Entry 7QZE (X-ray diffraction, 1.90 A resolution); this record covers chains A and D of the 6 polymer chains in the assembly.

Chain A (and D):
Protein: Dyp-type peroxidase family
From: Streptomyces lividans
Notes: chain D of this document is another copy of the same molecule, construct and numbering; everything in this record applies to it too
UniProtKB: A0A7U8UU09 (A0A7U8UU09_STRLI); residues 1-316 here correspond to UniProt positions 14-329 (UniProt number = residue number + 13)
Chain sequence (316 residues; each row starts with the number of its first residue):
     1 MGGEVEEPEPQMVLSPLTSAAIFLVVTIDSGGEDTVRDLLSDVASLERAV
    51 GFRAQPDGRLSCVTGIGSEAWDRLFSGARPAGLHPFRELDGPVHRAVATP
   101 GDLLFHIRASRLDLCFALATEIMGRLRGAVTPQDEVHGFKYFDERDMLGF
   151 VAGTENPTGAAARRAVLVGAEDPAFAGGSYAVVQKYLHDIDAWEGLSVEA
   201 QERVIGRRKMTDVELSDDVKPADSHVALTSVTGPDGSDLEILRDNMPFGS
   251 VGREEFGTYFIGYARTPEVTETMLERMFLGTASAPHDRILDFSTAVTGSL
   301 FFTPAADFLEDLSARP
Disordered / not traced: 1-6, 313-316 (chain D: 1-7, 312-316)
Differences from the reference sequence: engineered mutation Ala152 (Asp165 in A0A7U8UU09)
Bound ions: Mg2+ near Asp191 (its only coordinating residue here); heme Fe: His225 (together with oxygen atom)
Residues lining bound ligands: heme / oxygen atom: Asp146, Leu148, Phe150, Val151, Ala152, Gly153, Thr154, Glu155, Gln184, Tyr186, His188, Ile205, Arg207, His225, Val226, Thr229, Ser230, Ile241, Arg243, Asn245, Thr258, Phe260, Thr270, Met273, Leu274, Met277, Ile289, Ser293
Reported in the primary citation:
  - mutagenesis - D152A/N245A: decreased catalytic activity
  - catalytic residues: Arg243 (proposed by the authors, not directly observed)
  - mutagenesis - D152A: unchanged catalytic activity
  - mutagenesis - D152A/N245A: decreased stability in response to Compound I

Chain A / chain D interface:
Residue-residue contacts (11; chain A residue first):
  Arg145(A) - Met210(D)
  Gly149(A) - Met210(D)
  Ser197(A) - Glu199(D)
  Val198(A) - Val198(D)  hydrophobic
  Val198(A) - Glu199(D)  hydrogen bond (backbone-side chain)
  Glu199(A) - Ser197(D)
  Glu199(A) - Val198(D)  hydrogen bond (side chain-backbone)
  Glu199(A) - Glu199(D)
  Met210(A) - Gly149(D)
  Met210(A) - Lys209(D)
  Met210(A) - Met210(D)  hydrophobic
Interface residues without a listed pair, chain A (7 interface residues in all): Lys209
Interface residues without a listed pair, chain D (7 interface residues in all): Arg145

In short:
The chain A/chain D interface involves 7 residues from each chain, with 2 hydrogen bonds. Its one
hydrogen-bonded contact is Val198(A)-Glu199(D). Bound to chain A: heme / oxygen atom. The paper reports the
catalytic residue Arg243(A); D152A/N245A of chain A reduce catalytic activity.
Both chains are Dyp-type peroxidase family (Streptomyces lividans). Entry 7QZE (SFX structure of dye-type
peroxidase DtpB D152A variant in the ferryl state) was determined by X-ray diffraction, deposited together
with 7QZF, 7QZG, 7QZH and 7ZMJ.
